PDB entry 5YE1 | electron microscopy, 5.80 A resolution (low resolution: residue-level contacts below are approximate; hydrogen-bond / salt-bridge calls are withheld) | chains A and B of the 4 polymer chains in the assembly

# Chain A (and B)
Name: Mucolipin-1
From: Mus musculus
Notes: chain B of this document is another copy of the same molecule, construct and numbering; everything in this record applies to it too
Reference sequence: Q99J21 (MCLN1_MOUSE); residue numbers follow UniProt; this construct covers 1-580
Sequence (580 residues; row label = number of the first residue in the row):
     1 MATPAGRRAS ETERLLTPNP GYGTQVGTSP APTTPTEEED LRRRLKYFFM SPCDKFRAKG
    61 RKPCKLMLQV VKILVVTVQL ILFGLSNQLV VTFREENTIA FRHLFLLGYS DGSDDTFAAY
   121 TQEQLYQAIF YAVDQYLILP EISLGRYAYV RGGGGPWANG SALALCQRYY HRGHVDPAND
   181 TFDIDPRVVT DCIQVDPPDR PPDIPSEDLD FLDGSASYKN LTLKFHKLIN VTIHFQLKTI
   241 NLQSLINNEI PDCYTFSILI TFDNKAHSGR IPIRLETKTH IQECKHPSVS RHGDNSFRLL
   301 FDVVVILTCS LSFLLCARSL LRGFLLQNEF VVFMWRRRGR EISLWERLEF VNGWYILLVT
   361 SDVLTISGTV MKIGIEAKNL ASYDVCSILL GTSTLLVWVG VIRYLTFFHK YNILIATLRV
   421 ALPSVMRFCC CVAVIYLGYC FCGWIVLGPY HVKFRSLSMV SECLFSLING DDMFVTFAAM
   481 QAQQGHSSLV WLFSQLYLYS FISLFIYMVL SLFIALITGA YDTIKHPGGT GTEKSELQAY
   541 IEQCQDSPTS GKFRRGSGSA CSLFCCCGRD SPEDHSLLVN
Not modelled in the structure: 1-60, 199-219, 288-295, 334-349, 530-580
From the paper describing this entry:
  - post-translational modification sites: Asn159, Asn230
  - disease-associated variants - R102*, L106P, C166F, R172*, T232P, F408DEL, V432P, Y436C, V446L, L447P, S456L, C463Y, F465L (citing earlier work)

# Interface between chain A and chain B
Contacting residue pairs (8; chain A residue first):
  Asp180(A) with Cys284(B); Lys285(B); His286(B)
  Gly269(A) with Leu144(B)
  Gly438(A) with Leu395(B)
  Gly470(A) with Asn469(B); Gly470(B); Asp471(B)
Interface residues without a listed pair, chain A (11 interface residues in all): Tyr120, Pro177, Phe225, Ala266, Val434, Cys442, Asp471
Interface residues without a listed pair, chain B (15 interface residues in all): Gly145, Thr239, Ile240, Gln243, Gly391, Thr394, Trp398

# Overview
11 residues of chain A and 15 residues of chain B are in contact. The paper reports modification sites
Asn159(A) and Asn230(A).
Both chains are Mucolipin-1 (Mus musculus). Entry 5YE1 (structure of endo-lysosomal TRPML1 channel inserting
into amphipol: state 2) was determined by electron microscopy (same publication as 5YDZ, 5YE2 and 5YE5).
